8OSJ - chains F and I of the 12 polymer chains in the assembly; structure by electron microscopy, 6.20 A resolution (low resolution: residue-level contacts below are approximate; hydrogen-bond / salt-bridge calls are withheld).

Chain F:
Name: Histone H4
Organism: Homo sapiens
UniProtKB: P62805 (H4_HUMAN); residues 0-102 here correspond to UniProt positions 1-103 (UniProt number = residue number + 1)
Chain sequence (106 residues; row label = number of the first residue in the row; numbers below 1 keep their minus sign (Gly-3 is residue -3)):
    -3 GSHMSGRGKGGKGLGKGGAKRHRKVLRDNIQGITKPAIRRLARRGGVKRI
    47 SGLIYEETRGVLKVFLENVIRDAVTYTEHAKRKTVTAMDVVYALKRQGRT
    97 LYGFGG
Not modelled in the structure: -3 to 22, 102
Sequence notes: expression tag (-3 to -1)
Swiss-Prot annotation at these positions:
  - DNA-binding region: Lys16 to Lys20
  - modified residue: Ser1 (N-acetylserine), Arg3 (Asymmetric dimethylarginine), Lys5 (N6-(2-hydroxyisobutyryl)lysine), Lys8 (N6-(2-hydroxyisobutyryl)lysine), Lys12 (N6-(2-hydroxyisobutyryl)lysine), Lys16 (N6-(2-hydroxyisobutyryl)lysine), Lys20 (N6,N6,N6-trimethyllysine), Lys31 (N6-(2-hydroxyisobutyryl)lysine), Lys44 (N6-(2-hydroxyisobutyryl)lysine), Ser47 (Phosphoserine), Tyr51 (Phosphotyrosine), Lys59 (N6-(2-hydroxyisobutyryl)lysine), Lys77 (N6-(2-hydroxyisobutyryl)lysine), Lys79 (N6-(2-hydroxyisobutyryl)lysine), Thr80 (Phosphothreonine), Tyr88 (Phosphotyrosine), Lys91 (N6-(2-hydroxyisobutyryl)lysine)
  - cross-link (Glycyl lysine isopeptide (Lys-Gly)): Lys12 (interchain with G-Cter in SUMO2), Lys20 (interchain with G-Cter in SUMO2), Lys31 (interchain with G-Cter in SUMO2), Lys59 (interchain with G-Cter in SUMO2), Lys79 (interchain with G-Cter in SUMO2), Lys91 (interchain with G-Cter in SUMO2)

Chain I:
Molecule: 153-nt DNA strand
Sequence (153 nucleotides; numbered -2 to 150; the number before each row is that of its first residue; numbers below 1 keep their minus sign (DA-2 is residue -2)):
    -2 ATCCTGGAGGGTCACGTGCTGCAGGCCGCTCAATTGGTCGTAGACAGCTC
    48 TAGCACCGCTTAAACGCACGTACGCGCTGTCCCCCGCGTTTTAACCGCCA
    98 AGGGGATTACTCCCTAGTCTCCAGGCACGTGTCAGATATATACATCCTGT
   148 GAT
Not modelled in the structure: -2 to 5, 134-150

How chain F and chain I interact:
Pairs across the interface (12):
  Arg35(F) with DC82(I)
  Arg45(F) with DC81(I); DC82(I)
  Ile46(F) with DC81(I); DC82(I)
  Ser47(F) with DC81(I)
  Gly48(F) with DC81(I)
  Arg78(F) with DG102(I)
  Lys79(F) with DG101(I); DG102(I)
  Thr80(F) with DG101(I); DG102(I)
Also at the interface, not in a pair above, chain F (9 interface residues in all): Lys44
Also at the interface, not in a pair above, chain I (5 interface residues in all): DG83

Summary:
Chain F and chain I form an interface of 9 and 5 residues respectively. UniProt lists a DNA-binding region on
chain F.
Here chain F is Histone H4 (Homo sapiens) and chain I is a 153-nt DNA strand. Entry 8OSJ (Cryo-EM structure of
CLOCK-BMAL1 bound to a nucleosomal E-box at position SHL-6.2 (DNA conformation 1)) was determined by electron
microscopy, deposited together with 8OSK, 8OSL, 8OTS and 8OTT.
